PDB entry 1BYS | X-ray diffraction, 2.00 A resolution | chain A

== Chain A ==
Molecule: Protein (endonuclease)
From: Salmonella typhimurium
Reference sequence: Q46707 (Q46707_ECOLI); residues 1-155 here correspond to UniProt positions 23-177 (UniProt number = residue number + 22)
Sequence (155 residues; numbered 1 to 155; the number before each row is that of its first residue):
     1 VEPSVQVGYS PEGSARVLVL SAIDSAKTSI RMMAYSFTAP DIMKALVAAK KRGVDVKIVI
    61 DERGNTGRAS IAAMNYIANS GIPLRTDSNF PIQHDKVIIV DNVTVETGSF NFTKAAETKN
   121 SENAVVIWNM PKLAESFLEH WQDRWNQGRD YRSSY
Not modelled in the structure: 1, 154-155
Bound ions: tungstate(VI)ion W near His94 (its only coordinating residue here)
Residues lining bound ligands: tungstate(VI)ion (WO4): Tyr35, His94, Lys96, Asn111

== Summary ==
Ligands of chain A: tungstate(VI)ion.
Chain A is Protein (endonuclease) (Salmonella typhimurium); the structure, Crystal structure of nuc complexed
with tungstate, was determined by X-ray diffraction, deposited together with 1BYR.
